Entry 9J12 (electron microscopy, 3.90 A resolution); this record covers chains A and B.

== Chain A (and B) ==
Protein: Adenine/guanine permease AZG2
Organism: Arabidopsis thaliana
Notes: chain B of this document is another copy of the same molecule, construct and numbering; everything in this record applies to it too
UniProtKB: Q84MA8 (AZG2_ARATH); numbering as in UniProt (aligned over 1-530)
Sequence (530 residues; numbered 1 to 530; the number before each row is that of its first residue):
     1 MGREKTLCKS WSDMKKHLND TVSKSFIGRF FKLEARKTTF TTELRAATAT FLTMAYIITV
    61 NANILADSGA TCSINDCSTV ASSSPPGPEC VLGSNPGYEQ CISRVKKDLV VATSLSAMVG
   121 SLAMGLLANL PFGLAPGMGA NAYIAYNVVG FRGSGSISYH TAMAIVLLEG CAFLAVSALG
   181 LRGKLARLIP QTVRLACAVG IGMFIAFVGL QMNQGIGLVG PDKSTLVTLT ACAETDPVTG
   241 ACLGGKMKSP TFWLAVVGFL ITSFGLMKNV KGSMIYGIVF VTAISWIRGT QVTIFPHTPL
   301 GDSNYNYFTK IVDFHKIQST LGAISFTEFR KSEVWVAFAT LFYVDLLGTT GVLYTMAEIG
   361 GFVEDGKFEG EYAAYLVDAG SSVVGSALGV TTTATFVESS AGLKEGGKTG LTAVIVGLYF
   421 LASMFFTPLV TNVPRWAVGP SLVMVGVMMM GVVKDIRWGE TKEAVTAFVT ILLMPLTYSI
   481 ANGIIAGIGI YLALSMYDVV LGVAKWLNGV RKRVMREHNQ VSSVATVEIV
Not modelled in the structure: 1-4, 508-530 (chain B: 1-4, 509-530)
Disulfide bonds: C72-C101, C77-C90, C232-C242

== How chain A and chain B interact ==
Contacting residue pairs - 58 pairs, chain A then chain B:
  F151(A) - S224(B)
  M203(A) - L472(B)  hydrophobic
  A206(A) - F468(B)  hydrophobic
  A206(A) - L472(B)  hydrophobic
  F207(A) - L476(B)  hydrophobic
  Q211(A) - L226(B)
  L218(A) - L473(B)  hydrophobic
  V219(A) - L476(B)
  S224(A) - N213(B)
  T225(A) - Q211(B)
  T225(A) - Y478(B)
  L226(A) - Q211(B)
  L226(A) - G220(B)
  L226(A) - P221(B)
  V227(A) - L476(B)
  V227(A) - T477(B)
  V227(A) - Y478(B)
  L229(A) - T477(B)
  L229(A) - N482(B)
  F259(A) - V465(B)  hydrophobic
  L260(A) - A493(B)  hydrophobic
  L260(A) - L494(B)  hydrophobic
  S263(A) - L494(B)
  L266(A) - T461(B)
  M267(A) - T461(B)
  M267(A) - K462(B)
  K268(A) - D498(B)  salt bridge
  V443(A) - F468(B)  hydrophobic
  G446(A) - F468(B)
  V447(A) - A464(B)
  V447(A) - V465(B)
  V447(A) - F468(B)  hydrophobic
  M450(A) - W458(B)  hydrophobic
  M450(A) - F468(B)  hydrophobic
  V453(A) - V453(B)  hydrophobic
  W458(A) - M450(B)  hydrophobic
  T461(A) - L266(B)
  T461(A) - M267(B)
  K462(A) - M267(B)
  V465(A) - F259(B)  hydrophobic
  F468(A) - V443(B)
  F468(A) - G446(B)
  F468(A) - V447(B)  hydrophobic
  F468(A) - M450(B)  hydrophobic
  L472(A) - M203(B)  hydrophobic
  L472(A) - A206(B)  hydrophobic
  L476(A) - F207(B)  hydrophobic
  L476(A) - V219(B)
  L476(A) - V227(B)
  T477(A) - V227(B)
  T477(A) - T228(B)
  T477(A) - L229(B)
  Y478(A) - T225(B)
  Y478(A) - V227(B)
  N482(A) - L229(B)
  I490(A) - L260(B)  hydrophobic
  A493(A) - L260(B)  hydrophobic
  L494(A) - S263(B)
Also at the interface, not in a pair above, chain A (47 interface residues in all): Y146, G202, L210, G220, P221, T228, M444, K454, A464, P475, S479
Also at the interface, not in a pair above, chain B (43 interface residues in all): G202, M212, F264, I490

== Overview ==
47 residues of chain A and 43 residues of chain B are in contact, with 1 salt bridge. Its one salt-bridged
contact is K268(A)-D498(B).
Chain A and chain B are both Adenine/guanine permease AZG2 (Arabidopsis thaliana); the structure, Structure of
the wild-type AZG2 in Arabidopsis thaliana in the apo state at pH 5.5, was determined by electron microscopy
(same publication as 9J13, 9J14, 9J15, 9J16 and 9J17).
